1FPH - chains H and I of the 4 polymer chains in the assembly; structure by X-ray diffraction, 2.50 A resolution.

[Chain H]
Name: Alpha-thrombin (large subunit)
From: Homo sapiens
Notes: EC 3.4.21.5
Reference sequence: P00734 (THRB_HUMAN); the construct lacks a stretch of the UniProt sequence, so the offset changes along the chain: 16-37 = UniProt 364-385; 38-60 = UniProt 387-409; 61-77 = UniProt 419-435; 78-97 = UniProt 437-456; 7 more segments
Chain sequence (259 residues; numbered 16 to 247 plus 28 insertion-coded residues; 1 number in that range is skipped by the numbering (no residue carries it; nothing is unmodelled there); the number before each row is that of its first residue; a row labelled like 60A-60I holds insertion residues (60A, then the next letters in order)):
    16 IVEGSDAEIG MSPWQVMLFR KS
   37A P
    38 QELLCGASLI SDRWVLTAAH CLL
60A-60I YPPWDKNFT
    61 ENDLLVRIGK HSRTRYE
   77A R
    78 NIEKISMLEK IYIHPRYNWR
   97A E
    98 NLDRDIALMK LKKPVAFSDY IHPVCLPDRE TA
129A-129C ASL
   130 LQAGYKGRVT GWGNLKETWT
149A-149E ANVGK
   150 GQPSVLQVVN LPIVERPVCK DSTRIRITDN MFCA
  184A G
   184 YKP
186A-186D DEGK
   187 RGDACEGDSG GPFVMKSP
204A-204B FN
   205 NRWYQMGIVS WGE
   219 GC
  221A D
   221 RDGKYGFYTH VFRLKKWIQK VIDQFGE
Curated features (UniProtKB/Swiss-Prot):
  - region: Ala183 to Val200 (High affinity receptor-binding region which is also known as the TP508 peptide)
  - active site (Charge relay system): His57, Asp102, Ser195
  - glycosylation: Asn60G (N-linked (GlcNAc...) (complex) asparagine)
Disulfides: Cys42-Cys58, Cys168-Cys182, Cys191-Cys220

[Chain I]
Name: Hirudin
From: Hirudo medicinalis
Chain sequence (12 residues; numbered 54 to 65; the number before each row is that of its first residue):
    54 GDFEEIPEEY LQ

[Interface between chain H and chain I]
Pairs across the interface - 25 pairs, chain H then chain I:
  Phe34(H) with Phe56(I), hydrophobic
  Lys36(H) with Tyr63(I); Leu64(I); Gln65(I), hydrogen bond (side chain-backbone)
  Leu40(H) with Phe56(I), hydrophobic
  Leu65(H) with Ile59(I), hydrophobic; Tyr63(I); Leu64(I), hydrophobic
  Arg67(H) with Ile59(I)
  Arg73(H) with Gly54(I); Asp55(I), salt bridge; Phe56(I)
  Thr74(H) with Asp55(I); Phe56(I); Glu57(I), hydrogen bond (backbone-backbone)
  Arg75(H) with Glu57(I)
  Tyr76(H) with Glu57(I), hydrogen bond (backbone-side chain); Glu58(I); Pro60(I)
  Arg77A(H) with Glu58(I), salt bridge
  Ile82(H) with Ile59(I), hydrophobic; Tyr63(I)
  Met84(H) with Tyr63(I), hydrophobic
  Lys149E(H) with Asp55(I), salt bridge
  Gln151(H) with Gly54(I)
Other interface residues (no listed pair), chain H (15 interface residues in all): Gln38
Other interface residues (no listed pair), chain I (11 interface residues in all): Glu62

[Summary]
Chain H and chain I form an interface of 15 and 11 residues respectively, with 3 hydrogen bonds and 3 salt
bridges. Polar contacts include Arg73(H)-Asp55(I), Arg77A(H)-Glu58(I) and Lys149E(H)-Asp55(I). From UniProt: 3
active-site residues on chain H.
Chain H is Alpha-thrombin (large subunit) (Homo sapiens) and chain I is Hirudin (Hirudo medicinalis); the
structure, The interaction of thrombin with fibrinogen: A structural basis for its specificity, was determined
by X-ray diffraction.
